5TQO - chain A; structure by X-ray diffraction, 1.70 A resolution.

== Chain A ==
Name: Seed linoleate 13S-lipoxygenase-1
Source organism: Glycine max
Notes: EC 1.13.11.12
UniProtKB: P08170 (LOX1_SOYBN); residue numbers follow UniProt; this construct covers 1-839
Sequence (839 residues; numbered 1 to 839; the number before each row is that of its first residue):
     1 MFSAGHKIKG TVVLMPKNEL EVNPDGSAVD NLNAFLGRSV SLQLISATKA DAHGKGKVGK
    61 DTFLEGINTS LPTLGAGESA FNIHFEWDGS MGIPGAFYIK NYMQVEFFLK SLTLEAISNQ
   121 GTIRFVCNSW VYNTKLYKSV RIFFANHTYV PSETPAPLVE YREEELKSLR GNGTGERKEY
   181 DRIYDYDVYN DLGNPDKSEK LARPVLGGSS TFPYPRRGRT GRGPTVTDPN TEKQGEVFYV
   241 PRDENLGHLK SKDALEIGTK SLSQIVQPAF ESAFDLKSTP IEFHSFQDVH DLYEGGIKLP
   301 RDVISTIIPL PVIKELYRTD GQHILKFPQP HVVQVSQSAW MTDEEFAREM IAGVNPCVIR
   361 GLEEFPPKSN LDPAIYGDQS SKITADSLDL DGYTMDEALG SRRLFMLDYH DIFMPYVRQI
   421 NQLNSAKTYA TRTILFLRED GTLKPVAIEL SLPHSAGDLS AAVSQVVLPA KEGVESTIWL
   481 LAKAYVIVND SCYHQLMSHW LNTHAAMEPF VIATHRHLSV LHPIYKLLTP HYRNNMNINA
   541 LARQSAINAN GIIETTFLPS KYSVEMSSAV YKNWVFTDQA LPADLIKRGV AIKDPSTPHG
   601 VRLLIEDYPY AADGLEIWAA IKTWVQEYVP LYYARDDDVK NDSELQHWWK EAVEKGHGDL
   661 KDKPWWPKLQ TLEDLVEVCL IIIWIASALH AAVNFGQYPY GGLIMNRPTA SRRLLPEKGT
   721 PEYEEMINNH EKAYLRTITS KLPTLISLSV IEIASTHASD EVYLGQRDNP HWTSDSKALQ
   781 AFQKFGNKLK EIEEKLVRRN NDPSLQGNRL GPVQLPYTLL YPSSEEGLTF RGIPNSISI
Not modelled in the structure: 1-5, 24-30, 455-462
Sequence notes: engineered mutation Ala546 (Leu in P08170), Ala754 (Leu in P08170)
Ion coordination: Fe ion: His499, His504, His690, Asn694, Ile839
Swiss-Prot annotation at these positions:
  - binding site (Fe cation): His499, His504, His690, Asn694, Ile839
  - mutagenesis: His494 (H494Q: 37% of wild-type activity; H494S: 8% of wild-type activity), Gln495 (Q495A: Reduces catalytic activity; Q495E: No effect on catalytic activity), His499 (H499Q: Inactive), His504 (H504Q/S: Inactive), His517 (H517Q: 33% of wild-type activity), His522 (H522Q: 1% of wild-type activity), His531 (H531Q: 20% of wild-type activity), Ala542 (A542G: Changes reaction profile to produce almost equal amounts of 13S- and 9R-hydroperoxyoctadecadienoate; A542S: Little effect on reaction profile; A542T/V: Complete loss of activity), Ile553 (I553G: Reduces catalytic efficiency 230-fold), His690 (H690Q: Inactive), Asn694 (N694G: Reduces catalytic efficiency 5-fold), Gln697 (Q697N/E: Reduces catalytic activity)
What the authors report for this chain:
  - Fe ion coordination: Ile839
  - binding site for Fe ion: Gln697
  - mutagenesis - L546A/L754A, L546A, L754A (Ea(H) = 4.1 kcal/mol): decreased catalytic activity (citing earlier work)

== Summary ==
His499, His504, His690, Asn694 and Ile839 form the Fe ion site. UniProt lists 5 Fe cation-binding residues and
12 mutagenesis sites. From the paper: a binding site for Fe ion at Gln697; L546A/L754A, L546A and L754A reduce
catalytic activity.
Chain A is Seed linoleate 13S-lipoxygenase-1 (Glycine max); the structure, Lipoxygenase-1 (soybean)
L546A/L754A mutant at 300K, was determined by X-ray diffraction together with 5TQN and 5TR0 from the same
study.
